Entry 9CEZ (electron microscopy, 3.41 A resolution); this record covers chains N and P of the 4 polymer chains in the assembly.

# Chain N
Molecule: 54-nt DNA strand
Sequence (54 nucleotides; each row starts with the number of its first residue; numbers below 1 keep their minus sign (DA-24 is residue -24)):
   -24 ATTCGAGCTCGGTACCCGGGCATATCTATAGGTTATGAAATCAAATTACA
    26 AATA
Unresolved in the structure: -24 to -13, 0-29

# Chain P
Name: Maltose/maltodextrin-binding periplasmic protein, Spizellomyces punctatus Fanzor 1
Source organism: Escherichia coli K-12
UniProt: chimeric construct of P0AEX9, A0A0L0H5U9: residues -375 to -10 from P0AEX9 (MALE_ECOLI) positions 27-392 (UniProt number = residue number + 402); residues 2-638 from A0A0L0H5U9 positions 2-638 (same numbers)
Chain sequence (1032 residues; row label = number of the first residue in the row; numbers below 1 keep their minus sign (Met-393 is residue -393)):
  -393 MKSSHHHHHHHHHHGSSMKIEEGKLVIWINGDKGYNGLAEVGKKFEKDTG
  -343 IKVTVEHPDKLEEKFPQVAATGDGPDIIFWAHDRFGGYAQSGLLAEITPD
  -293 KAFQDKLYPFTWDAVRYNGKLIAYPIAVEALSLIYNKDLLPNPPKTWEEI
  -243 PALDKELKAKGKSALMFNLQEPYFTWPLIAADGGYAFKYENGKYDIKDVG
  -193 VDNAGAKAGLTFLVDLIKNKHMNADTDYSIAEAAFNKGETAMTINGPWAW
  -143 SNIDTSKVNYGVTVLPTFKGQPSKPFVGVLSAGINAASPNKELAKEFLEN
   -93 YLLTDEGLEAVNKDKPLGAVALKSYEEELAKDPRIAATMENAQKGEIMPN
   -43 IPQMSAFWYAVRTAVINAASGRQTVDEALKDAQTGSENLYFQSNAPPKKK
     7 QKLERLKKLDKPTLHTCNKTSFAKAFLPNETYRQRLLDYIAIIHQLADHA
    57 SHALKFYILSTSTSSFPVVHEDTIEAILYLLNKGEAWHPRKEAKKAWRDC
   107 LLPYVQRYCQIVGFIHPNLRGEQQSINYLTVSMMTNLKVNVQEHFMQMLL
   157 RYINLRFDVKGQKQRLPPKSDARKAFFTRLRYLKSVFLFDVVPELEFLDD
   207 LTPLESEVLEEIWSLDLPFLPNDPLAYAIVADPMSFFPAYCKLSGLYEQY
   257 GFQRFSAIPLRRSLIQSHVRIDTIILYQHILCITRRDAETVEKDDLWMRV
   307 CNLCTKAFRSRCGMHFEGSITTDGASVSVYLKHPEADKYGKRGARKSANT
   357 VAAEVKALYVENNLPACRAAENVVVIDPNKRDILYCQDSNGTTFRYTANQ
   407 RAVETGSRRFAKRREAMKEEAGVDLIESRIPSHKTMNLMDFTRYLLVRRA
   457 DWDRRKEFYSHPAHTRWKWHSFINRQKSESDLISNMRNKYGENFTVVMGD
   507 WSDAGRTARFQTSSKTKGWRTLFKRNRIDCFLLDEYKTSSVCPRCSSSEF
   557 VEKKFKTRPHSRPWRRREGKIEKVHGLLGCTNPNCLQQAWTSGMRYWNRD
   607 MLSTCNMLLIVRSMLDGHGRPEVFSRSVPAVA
Unresolved in the structure: -393 to 17, 346-361, 510-519, 634-638
Construct notes: expression tag (-393 to -376); linker (-9 to 1)
Bound ions: Mg2+ site 1: Asp383, Asn385, Asp606; Mg2+ site 2: Asp383, Glu541; Zn2+: Cys548, Cys551, Cys586, Cys591
From the paper describing this entry:
  - mutagenesis - D606N: increased catalytic activity

# Interface between chain N and chain P
Contacting residue pairs - 18 pairs, chain N then chain P:
  DC-8(N) with Arg292(P), salt bridge to the phosphate
  DG-7(N) with Arg292(P), phosphate contact
  DG-6(N) with Arg126(P), salt bridge to the phosphate
  DG-5(N) with Arg126(P), phosphate contact; Gly127(P), phosphate contact; Arg291(P), base contact
  DC-4(N) with Tyr85(P), phosphate contact; Lys89(P), salt bridge to the phosphate; Trp93(P), phosphate contact; Arg96(P), phosphate contact
  DA-3(N) with Pro95(P), phosphate contact; Arg96(P), hydrogen bond to the phosphate; Lys97(P), phosphate contact; Lys100(P), salt bridge to the phosphate
  DT-2(N) with Lys97(P), salt bridge to the phosphate; Gln129(P), base contact; Asn133(P), hydrogen bond to the base
  DA-1(N) with Tyr345(P), base contact
Other interface residues (no listed pair), chain P (17 interface residues in all): Glu81, His94, Thr290

# Summary
8 residues of chain N and 17 residues of chain P are in contact, with 2 hydrogen bonds and 5 salt bridges.
Among the polar pairs are DT-2(N)-Asn133(P), DA-3(N)-Arg96(P) and DC-8(N)-Arg292(P). Asp383(P), Asn385(P) and
Asp606(P) form the Mg2+ site 1. The paper reports that D606N of chain P increases catalytic activity.
Here chain N is a 54-nt DNA strand and chain P is Maltose/maltodextrin-binding periplasmic protein,
Spizellomyces punctatus Fanzor 1 (Escherichia coli K-12). Entry 9CEZ (Spizellomyces punctatus Fanzor (SpuFz)
State 6) was determined by electron microscopy (same publication as 9CER, 9CES, 9CET, 9CEU, 9CEV, 9CEW and 6
further entries).
